Entry 7ALY (X-ray diffraction, 2.70 A resolution); this record covers chain AAA.

Chain AAA:
Name: PA4063 from Pseudomonas aeruginosa
Source organism: Pseudomonas aeruginosa (strain ATCC 15692 / DSM 22644 / CIP 104116 / JCM 14847 / LMG 12228 / 1C / PRS 101 / PAO1)
UniProtKB: Q9HWW5 (Q9HWW5_PSEAE); residues 1-179 here correspond to UniProt positions 18-196 (UniProt number = residue number + 17)
Chain sequence (179 residues; row label = number of the first residue in the row):
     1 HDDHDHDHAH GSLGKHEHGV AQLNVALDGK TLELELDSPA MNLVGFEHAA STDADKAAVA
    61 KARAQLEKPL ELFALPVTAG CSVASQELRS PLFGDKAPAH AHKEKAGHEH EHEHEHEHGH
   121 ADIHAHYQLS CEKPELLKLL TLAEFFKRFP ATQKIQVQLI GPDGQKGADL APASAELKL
Disordered / not traced: 1-18, 97-120
Disulfides: Cys81-Cys131

In short:
Chain AAA is PA4063 from Pseudomonas aeruginosa (Pseudomonas aeruginosa (strain ATCC 15692 / DSM 22644 / CIP
104116 / JCM 14847 / LMG 12228 / 1C / PRS 101 / PAO1)); the structure, The crystal structure of gene product
PA4063 from Pseudomonas aeruginosa in complex with Au(I) for phasing, was determined by X-ray diffraction
(same publication as 7BGO, 7AMX and 7AHW).
